Entry 6VRB (electron microscopy, 3.00 A resolution); this record covers chains A and C of the 3 polymer chains in the assembly.

Chain A:
Protein: CRISPR-associated endoribonuclease Cas13a
Source organism: Listeria seeligeri serovar 1/2b (strain ATCC 35967 / DSM 20751 / CIP 100100 / SLCC 3954)
Notes: EC 3.1.-.-
UniProtKB: P0DPB8 (CS13A_LISSS); residues 34-1120 here = UniProt positions 34-1120
Sequence (1087 residues; each row starts with the number of its first residue):
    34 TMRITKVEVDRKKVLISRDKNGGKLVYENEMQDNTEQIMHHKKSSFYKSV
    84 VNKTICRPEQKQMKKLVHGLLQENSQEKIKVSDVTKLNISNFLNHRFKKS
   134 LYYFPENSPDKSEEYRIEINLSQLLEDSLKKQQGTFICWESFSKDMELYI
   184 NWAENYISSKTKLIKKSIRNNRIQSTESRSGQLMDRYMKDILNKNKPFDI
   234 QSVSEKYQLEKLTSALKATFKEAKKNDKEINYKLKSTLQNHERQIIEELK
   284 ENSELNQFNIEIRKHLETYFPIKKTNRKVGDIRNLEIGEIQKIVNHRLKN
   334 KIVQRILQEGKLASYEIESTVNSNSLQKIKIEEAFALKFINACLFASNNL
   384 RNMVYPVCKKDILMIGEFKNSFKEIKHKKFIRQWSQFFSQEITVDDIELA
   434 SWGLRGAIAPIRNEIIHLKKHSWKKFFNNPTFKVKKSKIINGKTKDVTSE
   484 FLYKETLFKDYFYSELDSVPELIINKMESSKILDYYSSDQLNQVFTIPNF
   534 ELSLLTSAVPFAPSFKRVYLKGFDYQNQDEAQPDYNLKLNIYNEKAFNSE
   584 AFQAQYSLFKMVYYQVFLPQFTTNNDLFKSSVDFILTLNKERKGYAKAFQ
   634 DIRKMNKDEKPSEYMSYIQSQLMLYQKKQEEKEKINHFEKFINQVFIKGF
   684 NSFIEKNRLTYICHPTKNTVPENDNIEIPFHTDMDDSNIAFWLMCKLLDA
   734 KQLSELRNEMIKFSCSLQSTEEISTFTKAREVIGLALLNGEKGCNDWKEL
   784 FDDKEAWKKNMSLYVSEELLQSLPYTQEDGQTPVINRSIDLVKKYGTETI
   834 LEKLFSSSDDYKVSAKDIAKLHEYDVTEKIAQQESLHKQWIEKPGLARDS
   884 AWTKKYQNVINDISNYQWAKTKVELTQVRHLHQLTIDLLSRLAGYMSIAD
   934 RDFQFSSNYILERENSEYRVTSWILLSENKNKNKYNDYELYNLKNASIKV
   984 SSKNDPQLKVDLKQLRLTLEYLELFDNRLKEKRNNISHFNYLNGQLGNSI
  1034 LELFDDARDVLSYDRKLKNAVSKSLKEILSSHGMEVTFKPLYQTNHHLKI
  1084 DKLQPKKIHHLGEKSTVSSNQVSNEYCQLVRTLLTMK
Disordered / not traced: 470-480, 947-991

Chain C:
Protein: AcrVIA1
Source organism: Listeria seeligeri
Sequence (229 residues; each row starts with the number of its first residue):
     1 MIYYIKDLKVKGKIFENLMNKEAVEGLITFLKKAEFEIYSRENYSKYNKW
    51 FEMWKSPTSSLVFWKNYSFRCHLLFVIEKDGECLGIPASVFESVLQIYLA
   101 DPFAPDTKELFVEVCNLYECLADVTVVEHFEAEESAWHKLTHNETEVSKR
   151 VYSKDDDELLKYIPEFLDTIATNKKSQKYNQIQGKIQEINKEIATLYESS
   201 EDYIFTEYVSNLYRESAKLEQHSKQILKE
Reported in the primary citation:
  - binding site for the 52-nt RNA strand: Tyr39, Ser40, Asn43, Ser93, Val94, Phe103
  - mutagenesis - I2A, Y4A: decreased stability
  - mutagenesis - Y39A/S40A/N43A/S93A/Q96A: unchanged expression
  - mutagenesis - S68A/F69A: increased expression

Interface between chain A and chain C:
Pairs across the interface (35; chain A residue first):
  Arg90(A) with Ser68(C), hydrogen bond (backbone-side chain); Arg70(C), hydrogen bond (side chain-backbone)
  Glu92(A) with Ser68(C)
  Lys94(A) with Phe130(C); Asp156(C)
  Lys257(A) with Tyr39(C)
  Asn259(A) with Ser93(C), hydrogen bond; Gln96(C), hydrogen bond
  Asp260(A) with Tyr98(C)
  Lys261(A) with Ser93(C); Ile97(C), hydrogen bond (side chain-backbone); Tyr98(C); Leu110(C)
  Thr308(A) with Glu109(C)
  Arg310(A) with Pro102(C); Phe103(C)
  Lys311(A) with Phe103(C)
  Gln865(A) with Phe205(C)
  Gln872(A) with Ser210(C), hydrogen bond
  Lys876(A) with Tyr213(C); Ser216(C); Ala217(C)
  Leu879(A) with Tyr213(C), hydrophobic
  Arg881(A) with Ile2(C); Glu146(C), salt bridge
  Asp882(A) with Tyr213(C), hydrogen bond
  Trp885(A) with Tyr213(C)
  Lys888(A) with Ile204(C)
  Val892(A) with Phe205(C), hydrophobic
  Glu1068(A) with Pro105(C)
  His1092(A) with Asp106(C), salt bridge
  Lys1097(A) with Ile2(C); Tyr4(C); Glu119(C), salt bridge
  Thr1099(A) with Met19(C)
Also at the interface, not in a pair above, chain A (29 interface residues in all): Pro91, Ser868, Leu869, Ala884, Glu1096, Ser1098
Also at the interface, not in a pair above, chain C (38 interface residues in all): Met1, Tyr67, Phe69, Cys71, Leu73, Pro87, Glu92, Asn116, Glu128, Tyr197, Glu201, Asp202
The authors on this interface:
  - specific contacts: Arg90(A)-Ser68(C) (hydrogen bond), Lys1097(A)-Tyr4(C), Ile2(C)-Lys1097(A)
  - interface residues, chain A: Asn259(A), Lys261(A)
  - interface residues, chain C: Ser93(C), Gln96(C), Ile97(C)

Summary:
The interface between chain A and chain C involves 29 residues on one side and 38 on the other, with 7
hydrogen bonds and 3 salt bridges. Polar contacts include Arg881(A)-Glu146(C), His1092(A)-Asp106(C) and
Lys1097(A)-Glu119(C). The authors report a hydrogen bond between Arg90(A) and Ser68(C); contacts between
Lys1097(A) and Tyr4(C) and Ile2(C) and Lys1097(A). The paper reports a binding site for the 52-nt RNA strand
at Tyr39(C), Ser40(C) and Asn43(C) among others; I2A and Y4A of chain C reduce stability; 4 substitutions were
tested in all.
Here chain A is CRISPR-associated endoribonuclease Cas13a (Listeria seeligeri serovar 1/2b (strain ATCC 35967
/ DSM 20751 / CIP 100100 / SLCC 3954)) and chain C is AcrVIA1 (Listeria seeligeri). Entry 6VRB (Cryo-EM
structure of AcrVIA1-Cas13(crRNA) complex) was determined by electron microscopy (same publication as 6VRC).
